Entry 7UB2 (electron microscopy, 3.40 A resolution); this record covers chains G and Y of the 12 polymer chains in the assembly.

== Chain G ==
Protein: RecT
From: Listeria innocua Clip11262
UniProtKB: Q92FL9 (Q92FL9_LISIN); residue numbers follow UniProt; this construct covers 1-271
Chain sequence (274 residues; each row starts with the number of its first residue; numbers below 1 keep their minus sign (Gly-2 is residue -2)):
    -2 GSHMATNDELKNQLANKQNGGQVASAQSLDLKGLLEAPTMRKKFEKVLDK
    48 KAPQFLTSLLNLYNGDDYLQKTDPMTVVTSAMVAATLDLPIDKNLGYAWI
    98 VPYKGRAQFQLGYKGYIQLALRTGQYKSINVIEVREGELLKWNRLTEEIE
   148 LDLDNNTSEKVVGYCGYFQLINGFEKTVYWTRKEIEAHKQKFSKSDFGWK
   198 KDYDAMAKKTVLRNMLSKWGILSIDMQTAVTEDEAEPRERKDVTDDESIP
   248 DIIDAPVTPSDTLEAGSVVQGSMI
Disordered / not traced: -2 to 33, 225-271
Construct notes: expression tag (-2 to 0)
From the paper describing this entry:
  - binding site for the 49-nt DNA strand (chain Y): Trp96, Gln107, Tyr110, His185, Lys206, Arg210, Asn211, Lys215
  - binding site for the 49-nt DNA strand: Val98, Tyr100, Lys101, Lys191, Phe194
  - mutagenesis - K157A, K180A: unchanged binding to DNA
  - mutagenesis - K111A/K215A, K206A/K215A, K206A/R210A, K206E, R210A/K215A, K215A/W216A: abolished binding to DNA
  - mutagenesis - L118A/F171A, I126H, W216R: abolished expression
  - mutagenesis - V98A, K191A/F194A: decreased binding to duplex intermediate
  - mutagenesis - V98W, Y100A, Y100E, K101A, K101E, Q107A, Q107H, K191A, K191E, F194A, F194E: unchanged binding to duplex intermediate
  - mutagenesis - V98A: unchanged binding to ssDNA
  - mutagenesis - K111A: decreased binding to DNA

== Chain Y ==
Molecule: 49-nt DNA strand
Sequence (49 nucleotides; row label = number of the first residue in the row):
    22 AAAAAAAAAAAAAAAAAAAAAAAAAAAAAAAAAAAAAAAAAAAAAAAAA

== Chain G / chain Y interface ==
Pairs across the interface (18):
  Trp96(G) - DA33(Y)  phosphate contact
  Val98(G) - DA33(Y)  base contact
  Tyr100(G) - DA32(Y)  hydrogen bond to the base
  Gln107(G) - DA32(Y)  hydrogen bond to the base
  Gly109(G) - DA34(Y)  phosphate contact
  Tyr110(G) - DA34(Y)  hydrogen bond to the phosphate
  Tyr110(G) - DA35(Y)  hydrogen bond to the phosphate
  His185(G) - DA31(Y)  phosphate contact
  His185(G) - DA32(Y)  phosphate contact
  Phe189(G) - DA31(Y)  phosphate contact
  Ser190(G) - DA33(Y)  phosphate contact
  Asp199(G) - DA35(Y)  sugar contact
  Lys206(G) - DA33(Y)  salt bridge to the phosphate
  Lys206(G) - DA34(Y)  salt bridge to the phosphate
  Arg210(G) - DA32(Y)  salt bridge to the phosphate
  Arg210(G) - DA34(Y)  salt bridge to the phosphate
  Asn211(G) - DA32(Y)  hydrogen bond to the phosphate
  Lys215(G) - DA31(Y)  salt bridge to the phosphate
Interface residues without a listed pair, chain G (18 interface residues in all): Tyr65, Trp196, Ala202, Met203
Interface residues without a listed pair, chain Y (6 interface residues in all): DA30

== In short ==
18 residues of chain G face 6 of chain Y across their interface; the contacts include 5 hydrogen bonds and 5
salt bridges. Polar pairs include Tyr100(G)-DA32(Y), Gln107(G)-DA32(Y) and Tyr110(G)-DA34(Y). From the paper:
a binding site for the 49-nt DNA strand (chain Y) at Trp96(G), Gln107(G) and Tyr110(G) among others;
K111A/K215A, K206A/K215A and K206A/R210A of chain G, among others, abolish binding to DNA; 25 substitutions
were tested in all.
Here chain G is RecT (Listeria innocua Clip11262) and chain Y is a 49-nt DNA strand. Entry 7UB2 (Structure of
RecT protein from Listeria innoccua phage A118 in complex with 83-mer annealed duplex) was determined by
electron microscopy (same publication as 7UBB).
